6O7U - chains c and g of the 15 polymer chains in the assembly; structure by electron microscopy, 3.10 A resolution.

# Chain c
Name: V-type proton ATPase subunit c''
Organism: Saccharomyces cerevisiae
UniProt: P23968 (VATO_YEAST); residue numbers follow UniProt; this construct covers 1-213
Amino-acid sequence (213 residues; numbered 1 to 213; the number before each row is that of its first residue):
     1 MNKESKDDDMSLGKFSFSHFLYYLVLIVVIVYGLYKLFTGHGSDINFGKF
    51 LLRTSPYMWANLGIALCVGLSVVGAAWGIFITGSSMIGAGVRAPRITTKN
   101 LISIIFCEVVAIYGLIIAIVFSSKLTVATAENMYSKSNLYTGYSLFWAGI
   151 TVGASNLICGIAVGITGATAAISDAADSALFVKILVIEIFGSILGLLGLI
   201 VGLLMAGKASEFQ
Disordered / not traced: 1-16
Swiss-Prot annotation at these positions:
  - site: Glu108 (Essential for proton translocation)
  - mutagenesis: Glu108 (E108D: Partial inactivation; E108L/Q/V: Inactivation)

# Chain g
Name: V-type proton ATPase subunit c
Organism: Saccharomyces cerevisiae
UniProt: P25515 (VATL1_YEAST); residue numbers follow UniProt; this construct covers 1-160
Amino-acid sequence (160 residues; row label = number of the first residue in the row):
     1 MTELCPVYAPFFGAIGCASAIIFTSLGAAYGTAKSGVGICATCVLRPDLL
    51 FKNIVPVIMAGIIAIYGLVVSVLVCYSLGQKQALYTGFIQLGAGLSVGLS
   101 GLAAGFAIGIVGDAGVRGSSQQPRLFVGMILILIFAEVLGLYGLIVALLL
   151 NSRATQDVVC
Disordered / not traced: 1-3, 157-160
Swiss-Prot annotation at these positions:
  - site: Glu137 (Essential for proton translocation)
  - mutagenesis: Glu137 (E137D: Partial inactivation; E137Q/V/K: Inactivation)

# Chain c / chain g interface
Contacting residue pairs - 63 pairs, chain c then chain g:
  Ser55(c) - Leu84(g)
  Tyr57(c) - Tyr85(g)  hydrophobic
  Tyr57(c) - Phe88(g)
  Met58(c) - Phe88(g)  hydrophobic
  Asn61(c) - Phe88(g)  hydrogen bond (side chain-backbone)
  Asn61(c) - Ile89(g)
  Leu62(c) - Leu95(g)  hydrophobic
  Ala65(c) - Gly92(g)
  Ala65(c) - Leu95(g)  hydrophobic
  Ala65(c) - Ser96(g)
  Val68(c) - Ser96(g)
  Val68(c) - Ser100(g)
  Val68(c) - Tyr142(g)
  Val68(c) - Val146(g)  hydrophobic
  Gly69(c) - Leu99(g)
  Val72(c) - Ser100(g)
  Val72(c) - Ala103(g)
  Val72(c) - Leu139(g)  hydrophobic
  Val73(c) - Leu99(g)
  Val73(c) - Ala103(g)  hydrophobic
  Ala76(c) - Ala103(g)
  Ala76(c) - Ala107(g)
  Ala76(c) - Leu139(g)  hydrophobic
  Ile79(c) - Phe135(g)
  Ile79(c) - Ala136(g)  hydrophobic
  Ile79(c) - Leu139(g)  hydrophobic
  Phe80(c) - Ile110(g)  hydrophobic
  Phe80(c) - Val111(g)  hydrophobic
  Met86(c) - Ile132(g)  hydrophobic
  Ile87(c) - Ala114(g)
  Ile87(c) - Gly115(g)
  Ile87(c) - Leu125(g)
  Ile87(c) - Ile132(g)  hydrophobic
  Gly90(c) - Leu125(g)
  Val91(c) - Gln121(g)
  Val91(c) - Gln122(g)
  Pro94(c) - Gln122(g)
  Pro94(c) - Arg124(g)
  Thr97(c) - Gly128(g)
  Leu101(c) - Leu131(g)  hydrophobic
  Leu101(c) - Ile132(g)  hydrophobic
  Leu101(c) - Phe135(g)  hydrophobic
  Ile104(c) - Phe135(g)  hydrophobic
  Ile105(c) - Phe135(g)  hydrophobic
  Glu108(c) - Phe135(g)
  Glu108(c) - Tyr142(g)  hydrogen bond
  Ala111(c) - Leu139(g)  hydrophobic
  Ala111(c) - Tyr142(g)  hydrophobic
  Ile112(c) - Tyr142(g)
  Leu115(c) - Tyr142(g)
  Leu115(c) - Ile145(g)  hydrophobic
  Leu115(c) - Val146(g)  hydrophobic
  Ala118(c) - Val146(g)  hydrophobic
  Ile119(c) - Leu149(g)  hydrophobic
  Ser122(c) - Arg153(g)  hydrogen bond (backbone-side chain)
  Ser123(c) - Arg153(g)
  Leu125(c) - Tyr85(g)  hydrogen bond (backbone-side chain)
  Leu125(c) - Ile89(g)  hydrophobic
  Leu125(c) - Leu150(g)  hydrophobic
  Leu125(c) - Arg153(g)  hydrogen bond (backbone-side chain)
  Thr126(c) - Tyr85(g)
  Val127(c) - Tyr85(g)  hydrophobic
  Ala130(c) - Leu4(g)  hydrophobic
Interface residues without a listed pair, chain c (40 interface residues in all): Ile64, Leu66, Ala75, Gly83, Ser84, Arg95
Interface residues without a listed pair, chain g (37 interface residues in all): Ala104, Gly118, Met129, Val138, Gln156

# Summary
Chain c and chain g form an interface of 40 and 37 residues respectively; the contacts include 5 hydrogen
bonds. Polar contacts include Asn61(c)-Phe88(g), Glu108(c)-Tyr142(g) and Ser122(c)-Arg153(g). UniProt lists
one mutagenesis site on chain c; one mutagenesis site on chain g.
Here chain c is V-type proton ATPase subunit c'' and chain g is V-type proton ATPase subunit c, both from
Saccharomyces cerevisiae. Entry 6O7U (Saccharomyces cerevisiae V-ATPase Stv1-VO) was determined by electron
microscopy together with 6O7T, 6O7V, 6O7W and 6O7X from the same study.
